Entry 2VQF (X-ray diffraction, 2.90 A resolution); this record covers chains A and O of the 23 polymer chains in the assembly.

Chain A:
Molecule: 16S RRNA
Organism: Thermus thermophilus
Sequence (1522 nucleotides; numbered 0 to 1544 plus 19 insertion-coded residues; 42 numbers in that range are skipped by the numbering (no residue carries them; nothing is unmodelled there); the number before each row is that of its first residue; a row labelled like 190A-190L holds insertion residues (190A, then the next letters in order); numbering starts at 0):
     0 UUUGUUGGAG AGUUUGAUCC UGGCUCAGGG UGAACGCUGG CGGCGUGCCU AAGACAUGCA
    60 AGUCGUGCGG G
    73 CCGCGGGGUU UU
    88 ACUCCG
    95 UGGUC
   101 AGCGGCGGAC GGGUGAGUAA CGCGUGGGU
  129A G
   130 ACCUACCCGG AAGAGGGGGA CAACCCGGGG AAACUCGGGC UAAUCCCCCA UGUGGACCCG
   190 C
190A-190L CCCUUGGGGUGU
   191 GUCCAAAGGG CUUU
   216 GCCCGCUUCC GGAUGGGCCC GCGUCCCAUC AGCUAGUUGG UGGGGUAAUG GCCCACCAAG
   276 GCGACGACGG GUAGCCGGUC UGAGAGGAUG GCCGGCCACA GGGGCACUGA GACACGGGCC
   336 CCACUCCUAC GGGAGGCAGC AGUUAGGAAU CUUCCGCAAU GGGCGCAAGC CUGACGGAGC
   396 GACGCCGCUU GGAGGAAGAA GCCCUUCGGG GUGUAAACUC CUGAA
   442 CCCGGGACGA AACCCCCGAC GA
   474 GGGGACUGAC GGUACCGGG
   494 GUAAUAGCGC CGGCCAACUC CGUGCCAGCA GCCGCGGUAA UACGGAGGGC GCGAGCGUUA
   554 CCCGGAUUCA CUGGGCGUAA AGGGCGUGUA GGCGGCCUGG GGCGUCCCAU GUGAAAGACC
   614 ACGGCUCAAC CGUGGGGGAG CGUGGGAUAC GCUCAGGCUA GACGGUGGGA GAGGGUGGUG
   674 GAAUUCCCGG AGUAGCGGUG AAAUGCGCAG AUACCGGGAG GAACGCCGAU GGCGAAGGCA
   734 GCCACCUGGU CCACCCGUGA CGCUGAGGCG CGAAAGCGUG GGGAGCAAAC CGGAUUAGAU
   794 ACCCGGGUAG UCCACGCCCU AAACGAUGCG CGCUAGGUCU CUGGGUCU
   848 CCUGGGGGCC GAAGCUAACG CGUUAAGCGC GCCGCCUGGG GAGUACGGCC GCAAGGCUGA
   908 AACUCAAAGG AAUUGACGGG GGCCCGCACA AGCGGUGGAG CAUGUGGUUU AAUUCGAAGC
   968 AACGCGAAGA ACCUUACCAG GCCUUGACAU GCUAGG
 1003A G
  1004 AACCCGGGUG AAAGCCUGGG GUGCCCC
1030A-1030D GCGA
  1031 GGGGAGCCCU AGCACAGGUG CUGCAUGGCC GUCGUCAGCU CGUGCCGUGA GGUGUUGGGU
  1091 UAAGUCCCGC AACGAGCGCA ACCCCCGCCG UUAGUUGCCA GCGGUUCGGC CGGGCACUCU
  1151 AACGGGACUG CCCGCGAAA
  1171 GCGGGAGGAA GGAGGGGACG ACGUCUGGUC AGCAUGGCCC UUACGGCCUG GGCGACACAC
  1231 GUGCUACAAU GCCCACUACA AAGCGAUGCC ACCCGGCAAC GGGGAGCUAA UCGCAAAAAG
  1291 GUGGGCCCAG UUCGGAUUGG GGUCUGCAAC CCGACCCCAU GAAGCCGGAA UCGCUAGUAA
  1351 UCGCGGAUCA G
 1361A C
  1362 CAUGCCGCGG UGAAUACGUU CCCGGGCCUU GUACACACCG CCCGUCACGC CAUGGGAGCG
  1422 GGCUCUACCC GAAGUCGCCG GG
  1446 AGCCUACGGG
  1459 CAGGCGCCGA GGGUAGGGCC CGUGACUGGG GCGAAGUCGU AACAAGGUAG CUGUACCGGA
  1519 AGGUGCGGCU GGAUCACCUC CUUUCU
Disordered / not traced: 0-4, 1535-1538
Bound ions: K+ site 1 near G9 (its only coordinating residue here); Mg2+ site 1: U12, G22; K+ site 2 near U14 (its only coordinating residue here); Mg2+ site 2: C18, C19; Mg2+ site 3 near G21 (its only coordinating residue here); Mg2+ site 4 near C48 (its only coordinating residue here); Mg2+ site 5: C48, G115; Mg2+ site 6 near A53 (its only coordinating residue here); Mg2+ site 7: C58, U387; K+ site 3: G66, C381; Mg2+ site 8 near C106 (its only coordinating residue here); Mg2+ site 9: A109, G331; 122 more Mg2+ sites not listed; 57 more K+ sites not listed
Residues lining bound ligands: paromomycin (PAR): G1405, U1406, C1407, A1408, C1409, G1489, C1490, G1491, A1492, A1493, G1494, U1495, C1496

Chain O:
Protein: 30S ribosomal protein S15
Organism: Thermus thermophilus
UniProt: Q5SJ76 (RS15_THET8); residues 1-89 here = UniProt positions 1-89
Amino-acid sequence (89 residues; numbered 1 to 89; the number before each row is that of its first residue):
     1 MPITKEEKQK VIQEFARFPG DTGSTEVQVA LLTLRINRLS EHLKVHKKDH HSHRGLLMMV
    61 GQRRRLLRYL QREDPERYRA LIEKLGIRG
Disordered / not traced: 1

Chain A / chain O interface:
Contacting residue pairs (73; chain A residue first):
  G579(A) - Arg54(O)  hydrogen bond to the sugar
  U580(A) - Arg54(O)  salt bridge to the phosphate
  U580(A) - Leu57(O)  sugar contact
  U580(A) - Met58(O)  sugar contact
  G581(A) - Gly61(O)  phosphate contact
  G581(A) - Arg64(O)  hydrogen bond to the phosphate
  G581(A) - Arg65(O)  salt bridge to the phosphate
  U582(A) - Arg64(O)  salt bridge to the phosphate
  U582(A) - Arg68(O)  salt bridge to the phosphate
  C656(A) - Gln28(O)  hydrogen bond to the sugar
  C656(A) - Gln62(O)  sugar contact
  G657(A) - Thr22(O)  hydrogen bond to the sugar
  G657(A) - Gly23(O)  sugar contact
  G657(A) - Gln28(O)  hydrogen bond to the sugar
  G657(A) - Leu31(O)  phosphate contact
  G658(A) - Lys8(O)  salt bridge to the phosphate
  G658(A) - Ile12(O)  phosphate contact
  G658(A) - Thr22(O)  sugar contact
  G658(A) - Leu31(O)  phosphate contact
  U659(A) - Lys8(O)  salt bridge to the phosphate
  U659(A) - Gln9(O)  hydrogen bond to the phosphate
  G660(A) - Lys5(O)  salt bridge to the phosphate
  G666(A) - His51(O)  sugar contact
  G666(A) - Ser52(O)  hydrogen bond to the base
  G667(A) - His42(O)  base contact
  G667(A) - Asp49(O)  hydrogen bond to the sugar
  G667(A) - His50(O)  sugar contact
  G667(A) - His51(O)  sugar contact
  G668(A) - His46(O)  sugar contact
  G668(A) - Lys48(O)  phosphate contact
  G668(A) - Asp49(O)  sugar contact
  U669(A) - His46(O)  sugar contact
  U669(A) - Lys48(O)  salt bridge to the phosphate
  A728(A) - Arg54(O)  salt bridge to the phosphate
  A729(A) - His51(O)  hydrogen bond to the base
  G730(A) - His51(O)  hydrogen bond to the base
  C739(A) - Pro2(O)  phosphate contact
  C739(A) - His42(O)  hydrogen bond to the sugar
  U740(A) - Pro2(O)  phosphate contact
  U740(A) - Arg38(O)  phosphate contact
  U740(A) - Leu39(O)  phosphate contact
  U740(A) - His42(O)  hydrogen bond to the sugar
  U740(A) - Ser52(O)  hydrogen bond to the sugar
  G741(A) - Arg35(O)  salt bridge to the phosphate
  G741(A) - Leu39(O)  sugar contact
  G741(A) - Ser52(O)  sugar contact
  G741(A) - Gly55(O)  sugar contact
  G742(A) - Arg35(O)  salt bridge to the phosphate
  G742(A) - Met58(O)  sugar contact
  G750(A) - Phe18(O)  phosphate contact
  G750(A) - Gly20(O)  sugar contact
  G750(A) - Asp21(O)  hydrogen bond to the sugar
  G750(A) - Thr22(O)  hydrogen bond to the sugar
  G750(A) - Gly23(O)  hydrogen bond to the base
  G750(A) - Ser24(O)  sugar contact
  G750(A) - Gln28(O)  base contact
  U751(A) - Phe18(O)  phosphate contact
  U751(A) - Gly23(O)  sugar contact
  U751(A) - Ser24(O)  sugar contact
  U751(A) - Thr25(O)  sugar contact
  G752(A) - Tyr69(O)  hydrogen bond to the phosphate
  A753(A) - Tyr69(O)  hydrogen bond to the phosphate
  A753(A) - Glu73(O)  phosphate contact
  C754(A) - Arg65(O)  sugar contact
  C754(A) - Leu66(O)  sugar contact
  C754(A) - Tyr69(O)  sugar contact
  C754(A) - Arg72(O)  salt bridge to the phosphate
  G755(A) - Gln62(O)  phosphate contact
  G755(A) - Arg65(O)  salt bridge to the phosphate
  C764(A) - His50(O)  phosphate contact
  G765(A) - His50(O)  phosphate contact
  A807(A) - Lys48(O)  salt bridge to the phosphate
  C808(A) - Lys48(O)  salt bridge to the phosphate
Other interface residues (no listed pair), chain A (32 interface residues in all): C749, G763
Other interface residues (no listed pair), chain O (40 interface residues in all): His53, Met59, Arg77

Summary:
32 residues of chain A and 40 residues of chain O are in contact, with 18 hydrogen bonds and 15 salt bridges.
Polar pairs include G666(A)-Ser52(O), A729(A)-His51(O) and G730(A)-His51(O). Ligands of chain A: paromomycin.
The Mg2+ site 1 is built by U12(A) and G22(A).
Chain A is 16S RRNA and chain O is 30S ribosomal protein S15, both from Thermus thermophilus; the structure,
Modified uridines with C5-methylene substituents at the first position of the tRNA anticodon stabilize U-G
wobble ..., was determined by X-ray diffraction together with 2VQE from the same study.
